PDB entry 4YFK | X-ray diffraction, 3.57 A resolution | chains B and C of the 6 polymer chains in the assembly

Chain B:
Molecule: DNA-directed RNA polymerase subunit alpha
Organism: Escherichia coli O139:H28 (strain E24377A / ETEC)
Notes: EC 2.7.7.6
UniProtKB: A7ZSI4 (RPOA_ECO24); numbering as in UniProt (aligned over 1-329)
Sequence (329 residues; numbered 1 to 329; the number before each row is that of its first residue):
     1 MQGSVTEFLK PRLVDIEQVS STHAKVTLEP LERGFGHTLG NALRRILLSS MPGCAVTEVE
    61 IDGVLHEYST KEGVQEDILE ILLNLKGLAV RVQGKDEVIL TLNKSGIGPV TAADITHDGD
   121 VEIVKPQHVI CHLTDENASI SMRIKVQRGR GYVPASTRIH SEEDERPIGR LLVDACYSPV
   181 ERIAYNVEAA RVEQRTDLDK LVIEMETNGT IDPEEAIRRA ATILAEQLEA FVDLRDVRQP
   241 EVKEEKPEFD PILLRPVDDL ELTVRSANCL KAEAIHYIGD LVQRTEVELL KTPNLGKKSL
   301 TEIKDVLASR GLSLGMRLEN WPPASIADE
Unresolved in the structure: 1-5, 161-171, 234-329

Chain C:
Molecule: DNA-directed RNA polymerase subunit beta
Organism: Escherichia coli O139:H28 (strain E24377A / ETEC)
Notes: EC 2.7.7.6
UniProtKB: A7ZUK1 (RPOB_ECO24); residue numbers follow UniProt; this construct covers 1-1342
Sequence (1342 residues; numbered 1 to 1342; the number before each row is that of its first residue):
     1 MVYSYTEKKR IRKDFGKRPQ VLDVPYLLSI QLDSFQKFIE QDPEGQYGLE AAFRSVFPIQ
    61 SYSGNSELQY VSYRLGEPVF DVQECQIRGV TYSAPLRVKL RLVIYEREAP EGTVKDIKEQ
   121 EVYMGEIPLM TDNGTFVING TERVIVSQLH RSPGVFFDSD KGKTHSSGKV LYNARIIPYR
   181 GSWLDFEFDP KDNLFVRIDR RRKLPATIIL RALNYTTEQI LDLFFEKVIF EIRDNKLQME
   241 LVPERLRGET ASFDIEANGK VYVEKGRRIT ARHIRQLEKD DVKLIEVPVE YIAGKVVAKD
   301 YIDESTGELI CAANMELSLD LLAKLSQSGH KRIETLFTND LDHGPYISET LRVDPTNDRL
   361 SALVEIYRMM RPGEPPTREA AESLFENLFF SEDRYDLSAV GRMKFNRSLL REEIEGSGIL
   421 SKDDIIDVMK KLIDIRNGKG EVDDIDHLGN RRIRSVGEMA ENQFRVGLVR VERAVKERLS
   481 LGDLDTLMPQ DMINAKPISA AVKEFFGSSQ LSQFMDQNNP LSEITHKRRI SALGPGGLTR
   541 ERAGFEVRDV HPTHYGRVCP IETPEGPNIG LINSLSVYAQ TNEYGFLETP YRKVTDGVVT
   601 DEIHYLSAIE EGNYVIAQAN SNLDEEGHFV EDLVTCRSKG ESSLFSRDQV DYMDVSTQQV
   661 VSVGASLIPF LEHDDANRAL MGANMQRQAV PTLRADKPLV GTGMERAVAV DSGVTAVAKR
   721 GGVVQYVDAS RIVIKVNEDE MYPGEAGIDI YNLTKYTRSN QNTCINQMPC VSLGEPVERG
   781 DVLADGPSTD LGELALGQNM RVAFMPWNGY NFEDSILVSE RVVQEDRFTT IHIQELACVS
   841 RDTKLGPEEI TADIPNVGEA ALSKLDESGI VYIGAEVTGG DILVGKVTPK GETQLTPEEK
   901 LLRAIFGEKA SDVKDSSLRV PNGVSGTVID VQVFTRDGVE KDKRALEIEE MQLKQAKKDL
   961 SEELQILEAG LFSRIRAVLV AGGVEAEKLD KLPRDRWLEL GLTDEEKQNQ LEQLAEQYDE
  1021 LKHEFEKKLE AKRRKITQGD DLAPGVLKIV KVYLAVKRRI QPGDKMAGRH GNKGVISKIN
  1081 PIEDMPYDEN GTPVDIVLNP LGVPSRMNIG QILETHLGMA AKGIGDKINA MLKQQQEVAK
  1141 LREFIQRAYD LGADVRQKVD LSTFSDEEVM RLAENLRKGM PIATPVFDGA KEAEIKELLK
  1201 LGDLPTSGQI RLYDGRTGEQ FERPVTVGYM YMLKLNHLVD DKMHARSTGS YSLVTQQPLG
  1261 GKAQFGGQRF GEMEVWALEA YGAAYTLQEM LTVKSDDVNG RTKMYKNIVD GNHQMEPGMP
  1321 ESFNVLLKEI RSLGINIELE DE
Unresolved in the structure: 1-2
Ion coordination: Mg2+: Glu813 (shared with 2 residues of chain D)
Residues lining bound ligands: 4C6 (3,5-dimethyl-N-{2-[4-(4-methylbenzyl)piperidin-1-yl]-3,4-dioxocyclobut-1-en-1-yl}-1,2-oxazole-4-sulfonamide): Phe1270, Gly1271, Glu1272, Val1275, Leu1291, Leu1326, Ile1330, Ile1337
Swiss-Prot annotation at these positions:
  - modified residue (N6-acetyllysine): Lys1022, Lys1200
From the paper describing this entry:
  - binding site for 4C6: Leu1326

Chain B / chain C interface:
Contacting residue pairs - 9 pairs, chain B then chain C:
  Arg33(B) - Glu820(C)  salt bridge
  Arg33(B) - Pro1081(C)
  Arg33(B) - Glu1083(C)
  Gly34(B) - Glu1083(C)
  His37(B) - Arg1216(C)
  Asn41(B) - Arg1216(C)
  Asn41(B) - Thr1217(C)  hydrogen bond (side chain-backbone)
  Arg44(B) - Glu1219(C)  salt bridge
  Tyr185(B) - Thr1217(C)
Interface residues without a listed pair, chain C (8 interface residues in all): Asp1084, Gly1218

Summary:
Chain B and chain C form an interface of 6 and 8 residues respectively; the contacts include 1 hydrogen bond
and 2 salt bridges. Among the polar pairs are Arg33(B)-Glu820(C), Arg44(B)-Glu1219(C) and Asn41(B)-Thr1217(C).
Chain C binds compound 4C6. The paper reports a binding site for 4C6 at Leu1326(C).
Chain B is DNA-directed RNA polymerase subunit alpha and chain C is DNA-directed RNA polymerase subunit beta,
both from Escherichia coli O139:H28 (strain E24377A / ETEC); the structure, Escherichia coli RNA polymerase in
complex with squaramide compound 8, was determined by X-ray diffraction together with 4YFN and 4YFX from the
same study.
